PDB entry 6CR3 | X-ray diffraction, 1.95 A resolution | chains T and A of the 4 polymer chains in the assembly

[Chain T]
Molecule: 16-nt DNA strand
From: Homo sapiens
Sequence (16 nucleotides; row label = number of the first residue in the row):
     1 CCGACTGCGC ATCAGC

[Chain A]
Name: DNA polymerase beta
From: Homo sapiens
Notes: EC 2.7.7.7, 4.2.99.-
UniProt: P06746 (DPOLB_HUMAN); residues 1-335 here = UniProt positions 1-335
Chain sequence (335 residues; numbered 1 to 335; the number before each row is that of its first residue):
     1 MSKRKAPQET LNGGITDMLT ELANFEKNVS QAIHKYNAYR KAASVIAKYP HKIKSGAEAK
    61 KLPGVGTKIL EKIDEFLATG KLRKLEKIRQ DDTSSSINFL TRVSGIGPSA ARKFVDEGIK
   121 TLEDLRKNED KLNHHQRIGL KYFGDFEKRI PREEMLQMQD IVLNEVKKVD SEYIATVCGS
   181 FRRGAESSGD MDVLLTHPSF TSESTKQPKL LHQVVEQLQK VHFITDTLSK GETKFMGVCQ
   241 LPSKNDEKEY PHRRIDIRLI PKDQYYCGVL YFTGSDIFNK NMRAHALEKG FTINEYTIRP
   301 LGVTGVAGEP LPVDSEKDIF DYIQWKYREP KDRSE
Not modelled in the structure: 1-9
Construct notes: conflict Leu70 (Ala in P06746)
Metal / ion sites: Na+ site 1: Lys60, Leu62, Val65 (shared with 1 residue of chain D); Na+ site 2: Thr101, Val103, Ile106 (shared with 1 residue of chain P); Na+ site 3: Asp190, Asp192, Asp256 (together with beta, gamma dATP analogue); Mg2+: Asp190, Asp192 (together with beta, gamma dATP analogue)
Ligand contacts: beta, gamma dATP analogue (H84; 2'-deoxy-5'-O-[(R)-{[(R)-[dibromo(phosphono)methyl](hydroxy)phosphoryl]oxy}(hydroxy)phosphoryl]adenosine): Arg149, Gly179, Ser180, Arg183, Ser188, Gly189, Asp190, Asp192, Tyr271, Phe272, Thr273, Gly274, Ser275, Asp276, Asn279, Arg283
Swiss-Prot annotation at these positions:
  - region: Arg183 to Asp192 (DNA-binding)
  - active site: Lys72 (Nucleophile)
  - binding site (K(+)): Lys60, Leu62, Val65, Thr101, Val103, Ile106
  - binding site (Na(+)): Lys60, Leu62, Val65, Thr101, Val103, Ile106
  - binding site (dATP): Arg149, Ser180, Arg183, Gly189, Asp190
  - binding site (dCTP): Arg149, Ser180, Arg183, Gly189, Asp190
  - binding site (dGTP): Arg149, Ser180, Arg183, Gly189, Asp190, Asp192
  - binding site (dTTP): Arg149, Ser180, Arg183, Gly189, Asp190
  - binding site (Mg(2+)): Asp190, Asp192, Asp256
  - modified residue: Lys72 (N6-acetyllysine), Arg83 (Omega-N-methylarginine), Arg152 (Omega-N-methylarginine)
  - cross-link (Glycyl lysine isopeptide (Lys-Gly)): Lys41 (interchain with G-Cter in ubiquitin), Lys61 (interchain with G-Cter in ubiquitin), Lys81 (interchain with G-Cter in ubiquitin)
  - natural variant: Leu22 (L22P: Found in a gastric cancer sample; uncertain significance), Tyr39 (Y39C: Found in a gastric cancer sample; uncertain significance), Gly118 (G118V: Decreased DNA-directed DNA polymerase activity), Arg137 (R137Q: Decreased function in base-excision repair), Arg149 (R149I: Decreased DNA-directed DNA polymerase activity), Asp160 (D160N: Found in a gastric cancer sample; uncertain significance), Cys239 (C239R: Found in a gastric cancer sample; uncertain significance), Lys289 (K289M: Found in a colon cancer sample; uncertain significance), Asn294 (N294D: Found in a gastric cancer sample; uncertain significance), Glu295 (E295K: Found in a gastric cancer sample; uncertain significance)
  - mutagenesis: Phe25 (F25W: No effect on 5'-dRP lyase activity. Decreased ssDNA binding), His34 (H34G: Decreased 5'-dRP lyase activity. Decreased ssDNA binding), Lys35 (K35A: Decreased 5'-dRP lyase activity. Decreased ssDNA binding. Loss of 5'-dRP lyase activity; when associated with A-68 and A-72. Decreased ssDNA binding; when associated with A-68 and A-72 ...), Tyr39 (Y39F: No effect on 5'-dRP lyase activity; Y39Q: Abolishes DNA polymerase and 5'-dRP lyase activity), Lys41 (K41R: Abolishes ubiquitination; when associated with R-61 and R-81), Lys60 (K60A: Decreased 5'-dRP lyase activity. Decreased ssDNA binding), Lys61 (K61R: Abolishes ubiquitination; when associated with R-41 and R-81), Lys68 (K68A: No effect on 5'-dRP lyase activity. Decreased ssDNA binding. Loss of 5'-dRP lyase activity; when associated with A-35 and A-72. Decreased ssDNA binding; when associated with A-35 and A-72 ...), Glu71 (E71Q: No effect on 5'-dRP lyase activity. No effect on structure shown by circular dichroism. No effect on ssDNA binding), Lys72 (K72A: Severely reduced 5'-dRP lyase activity. Does not affect ssDNA binding. Loss of 5'-dRP lyase activity; when associated with A-35 and A-68. Decreased ssDNA binding ...), Glu75 (E75A: Slightly decreased 5'-dRP lyase activity. Decreased ssDNA binding. No effect on structure shown by circular dichroism), Lys81 (K81R: Abolishes ubiquitination; when associated with R-41 and R-61), 5 further mutagenesis entries in UniProt
From the paper describing this entry:
  - binding site for beta, gamma dATP analogue: Arg183

[How chain T and chain A interact]
Pairs across the interface (27; chain T residue first):
  DC5(T) - His34(A)  stacking on the base
  DT6(T) - Asn37(A)  base contact
  DT6(T) - Lys280(A)  salt bridge to the phosphate
  DT6(T) - Arg283(A)  hydrogen bond to the base
  DT6(T) - Ala284(A)  sugar contact
  DT6(T) - Leu287(A)  phosphate contact
  DG7(T) - Tyr271(A)  base contact
  DG7(T) - Arg283(A)  hydrogen bond to the sugar
  DG7(T) - Leu287(A)  phosphate contact
  DG7(T) - Thr292(A)  hydrogen bond to the phosphate
  DG7(T) - Ile293(A)  sugar contact
  DG7(T) - Asn294(A)  phosphate contact
  DC8(T) - Asn294(A)  hydrogen bond to the phosphate
  DC8(T) - Glu295(A)  sugar contact
  DG9(T) - Thr233(A)  phosphate contact
  DG9(T) - Lys234(A)  hydrogen bond to the base
  DG9(T) - Arg258(A)  sugar contact
  DG9(T) - Tyr296(A)  hydrogen bond to the phosphate
  DC10(T) - Ser229(A)  phosphate contact
  DC10(T) - Lys230(A)  hydrogen bond to the phosphate
  DC10(T) - Gly231(A)  phosphate contact
  DC10(T) - Glu232(A)  hydrogen bond to the phosphate
  DC10(T) - Thr233(A)  hydrogen bond to the phosphate
  DC10(T) - Lys234(A)  hydrogen bond to the phosphate
  DA11(T) - Ser229(A)  phosphate contact
  DA11(T) - Lys230(A)  hydrogen bond to the phosphate
  DT12(T) - Asn133(A)  phosphate contact
Other interface residues (no listed pair), chain A (22 interface residues in all): His134, Arg299

[Summary]
8 residues of chain T and 22 residues of chain A are in contact; the contacts include 11 hydrogen bonds, 1
salt bridge and 1 aromatic stacking contact. Among the polar pairs are DT6(T)-Arg283(A), DG9(T)-Lys234(A) and
DG7(T)-Arg283(A). Chain A binds beta, gamma dATP analogue. The paper reports a binding site for beta, gamma
dATP analogue at Arg183(A).
Chain T is a 16-nt DNA strand and chain A is DNA polymerase beta, both from Homo sapiens; the structure,
Ternary complex crystal structure of DNA polymerase Beta with a dideoxy terminated primer with CBr2, beta ...,
was determined by X-ray diffraction, deposited together with 6BEL, 6BEM, 6CR4, 6CR5, 6CR6, 6CR7 and 20 further
entries.
